8UOJ - chain A; structure by X-ray diffraction, 1.60 A resolution.

Chain A:
Protein: MAP/microtubule affinity-regulating kinase 3
From: Homo sapiens
Notes: EC 2.7.11.1
UniProtKB: P27448 (MARK3_HUMAN); numbering as in UniProt (aligned over 48-370)
Chain sequence (328 residues; each row starts with the number of its first residue):
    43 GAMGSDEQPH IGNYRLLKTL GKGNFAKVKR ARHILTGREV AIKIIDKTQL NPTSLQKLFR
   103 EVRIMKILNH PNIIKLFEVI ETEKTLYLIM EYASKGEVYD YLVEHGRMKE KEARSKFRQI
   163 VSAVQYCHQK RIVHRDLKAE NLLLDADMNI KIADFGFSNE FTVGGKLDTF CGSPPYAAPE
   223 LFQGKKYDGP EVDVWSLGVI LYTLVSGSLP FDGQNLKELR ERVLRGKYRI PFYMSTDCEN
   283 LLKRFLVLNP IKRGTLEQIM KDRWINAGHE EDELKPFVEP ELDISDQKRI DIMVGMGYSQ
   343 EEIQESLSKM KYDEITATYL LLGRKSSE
Not modelled in the structure: 43-49
Construct notes: expression tag (43-47); engineered mutation L62 (Ile in P27448), R72 (Leu in P27448), I116 (Val in P27448), K137 (Gly in P27448), Y141 (Phe in P27448), E146 (Ala in P27448)
Modified / non-standard residues: C213 (s,S-(2-hydroxyethyl)thiocysteine; CME)
UniProt features mapped onto this chain:
  - active site: D178 (Proton acceptor)
  - binding site (ATP): K85
  - modified residue: T211 (Phosphothreonine), S368 (Phosphoserine)
  - mutagenesis: T211 (T211A: Prevents phosphorylation and activation by STK11/LKB1 complex)
Ligand contacts:
  - benzoic acid (BEZ): L77, T78, R80, I334, M338, L364
  - X5I ((6M)-4-{[(2R)-azepan-2-yl]methyl}-6-[(4R)-imidazo[1,2-a]pyridin-3-yl]-2H-pyrido[3,2-b][1,4]oxazin-3(4H)-one): L62, G63, V70, A83, I116, M132, E133, Y134, A135, G138, E139, D142, K180, E182, N183, L185, A195, D196, V205, G206, G207

In short:
Chain A binds compound X5I and benzoic acid. Curated annotation (UniProt) lists active-site residue D178,
ATP-binding residue K85 and one mutagenesis site.
Chain A is MAP/microtubule affinity-regulating kinase 3 (Homo sapiens); the structure, Crystal structure of
human NUAK1-MARK3 kinase domain chimera bound with azepane (R)-#50 small molecule inhibitor, was determined by
X-ray diffraction together with 8UOH, 8UOI, 8UOK and 8UOL from the same study.
